PDB entry 8WH5 | electron microscopy, 3.58 A resolution | chains H and I of the 11 polymer chains in the assembly

Chain H:
Name: Histone H2B.6
Organism: Arabidopsis thaliana
Reference sequence: O23629 (H2B6_ARATH); residues 0-149 here correspond to UniProt positions 1-150 (UniProt number = residue number + 1)
Amino-acid sequence (150 residues; each row starts with the number of its first residue; numbering starts at 0):
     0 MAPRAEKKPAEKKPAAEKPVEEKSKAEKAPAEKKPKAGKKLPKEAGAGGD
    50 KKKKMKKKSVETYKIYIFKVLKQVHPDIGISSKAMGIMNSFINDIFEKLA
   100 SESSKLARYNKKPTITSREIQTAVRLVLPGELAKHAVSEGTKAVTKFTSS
Disordered / not traced: 0-57
Curated features (UniProtKB/Swiss-Prot):
  - modified residue: Ala1 (N,N,N-trimethylalanine), Lys6 (N6-acetyllysine), Lys11 (N6-acetyllysine), Lys12 (N6,N6-dimethyllysine), Lys27 (N6-acetyllysine), Lys32 (N6-acetyllysine), Lys38 (N6-acetyllysine), Lys39 (N6-acetyllysine)
  - cross-link: Lys145 (Glycyl lysine isopeptide (Lys-Gly) (interchain with G-Cter in ubiquitin))

Chain I:
Molecule: sense strand (167-nt DNA)
Sequence (167 nucleotides; row label = number of the first residue in the row):
     1 ATCGAGAATCCCGGTGCCGAGGCCGCTCAATTGGTCGTAGACAGCTCTAG
    51 CACCGCTTAAACGCACGTACGCGCTGTCCCCCGCGTTTAACCGCCCAAGG
   101 GGATTACTCCCTAGTCTCCAGGCACGTGTCAGATATATACATCCGATTCC
   151 AGTGCCGGTGTCGCTGA
Disordered / not traced: 1, 135-167

Interface between chain H and chain I:
Residue-residue contacts (7; chain H residue first):
  Phe67(H) with DG21(I), phosphate contact
  Gly78(H) with DG21(I), phosphate contact
  Ile79(H) with DG21(I), phosphate contact
  Ser80(H) with DA20(I), hydrogen bond to the phosphate
  Ser81(H) with DA20(I), hydrogen bond to the phosphate
  Pro112(H) with DG40(I), phosphate contact
  Thr113(H) with DG40(I), hydrogen bond to the phosphate
Interface residues without a listed pair, chain H (8 interface residues in all): Lys111
Interface residues without a listed pair, chain I (4 interface residues in all): DA39

In short:
8 residues of chain H and 4 residues of chain I are in contact, with 3 hydrogen bonds. Among the polar pairs
are Ser80(H)-DA20(I), Ser81(H)-DA20(I) and Thr113(H)-DG40(I).
Here chain H is Histone H2B.6 (Arabidopsis thaliana) and chain I is sense strand (167-nt DNA). Entry 8WH5
(Structure of DDM1-nucleosome complex in the apo state) was determined by electron microscopy, deposited
together with 8WH8, 8WH9, 8WHA and 8WHB.
